Entry 6XQR (X-ray diffraction, 2.20 A resolution); this record covers chains A and B.

== Chain A (and B) ==
Protein: Beta-lactamase
Organism: Klebsiella pneumoniae
Notes: EC 3.5.2.6; chain B of this document is another copy of the same molecule, construct and numbering; everything in this record applies to it too
UniProt: Q6XEC0 (Q6XEC0_KLEPN); numbering as in UniProt (aligned over 25-265)
Amino-acid sequence (244 residues; each row starts with the number of its first residue):
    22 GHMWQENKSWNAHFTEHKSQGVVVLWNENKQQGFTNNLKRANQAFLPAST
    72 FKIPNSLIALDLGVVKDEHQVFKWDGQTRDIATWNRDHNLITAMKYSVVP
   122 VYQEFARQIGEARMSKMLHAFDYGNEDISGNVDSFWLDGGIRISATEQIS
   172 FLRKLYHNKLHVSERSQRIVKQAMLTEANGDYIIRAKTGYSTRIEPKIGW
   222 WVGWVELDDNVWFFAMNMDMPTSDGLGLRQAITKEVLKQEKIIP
Unresolved in the structure: 22-23
Modified / non-standard residues: K73 (lysine nz-carboxylic acid; KCX)
Construct notes: expression tag (22-24)
Ligand contacts: VBV ([1,1'-biphenyl]-4,4'-disulfonic acid): S70, I102, W105, S118, V120, K208, T209, G210, Y211, R214, L247, R250
UniProt features mapped onto this chain:
  - active site: S70 (Acyl-ester intermediate)
  - binding site (a beta-lactam): S70, K73, S118, R250
  - modified residue: K73 (N6-carboxylysine)
  - mutagenesis: S70 (S70A: Does not alter thermal stability; S70G: Increases thermal stability. Abolishes hydrolysis of cephalothin and decreases catalytic efficiency about 60-fold with respect to ampicillin), R189 (R189A: No significant effect on catalytic efficiency with respect to ampicillin. Very little reduction in dimerization at neutral pH. Predominantly monomer at neutral pH; when associated with A-206 ...), R206 (R206A: No significant effect on catalytic efficiency with respect to ampicillin, nitrocefin or imipenem. Very little reduction in dimerization at neutral pH. Predominantly monomer at neutral pH ...)
Reported in the primary citation:
  - binding site for VBV: I102, W105, S118, T209, R214, R250

== Chain A / chain B interface ==
Residue-residue contacts (30; chain A residue first):
  E89(A) - R189(B)  salt bridge
  H90(A) - Y177(B)
  T113(A) - D229(B)
  K116(A) - G201(B)  hydrogen bond (side chain-backbone)
  K116(A) - D229(B)  salt bridge
  Y117(A) - D229(B)  hydrogen bond
  Y177(A) - H90(B)  hydrogen bond
  E185(A) - R186(B)  salt bridge
  R186(A) - E185(B)  salt bridge
  R189(A) - E89(B)  salt bridge
  R189(A) - I190(B)
  R189(A) - Q193(B)  hydrogen bond
  I190(A) - R189(B)
  Q193(A) - R189(B)
  Q193(A) - R206(B)
  L196(A) - L196(B)  hydrophobic
  L196(A) - A199(B)  hydrophobic
  L196(A) - I204(B)  hydrophobic
  E198(A) - A199(B)
  A199(A) - L196(B)  hydrophobic
  A199(A) - E198(B)
  A199(A) - A199(B)  hydrogen bond (backbone-backbone)
  G201(A) - K116(B)  hydrogen bond (backbone-side chain)
  I204(A) - L196(B)  hydrophobic
  R206(A) - Q193(B)
  R206(A) - L196(B)
  D229(A) - N110(B)
  D229(A) - T113(B)
  D229(A) - K116(B)  salt bridge
  D229(A) - Y117(B)  hydrogen bond
Interface residues without a listed pair, chain A (23 interface residues in all): R107, N110, T197, N200, D202
Interface residues without a listed pair, chain B (22 interface residues in all): T197, N200, E227

== In short ==
Chain A and chain B form an interface of 23 and 22 residues respectively, with 7 hydrogen bonds and 6 salt
bridges. Polar contacts include E89(A)-R189(B), K116(A)-D229(B) and E185(A)-R186(B). Bound to chain A:
compound VBV. From the paper: a binding site for VBV at I102(A), W105(A) and S118(A) among others.
Chain A and chain B are both Beta-lactamase (Klebsiella pneumoniae); the structure, OXA-48 bound by Compound
2.2, was determined by X-ray diffraction (same publication as 7JHQ, 7K5V, 7L8O and 7R6Z).
